8XS9 - chains A and C of the 4 polymer chains in the assembly; structure by X-ray diffraction, 2.80 A resolution.

== Chain A ==
Molecule: Aryl hydrocarbon receptor nuclear translocator
Source organism: Homo sapiens
Reference sequence: P27540 (ARNT_HUMAN); numbering as in UniProt (aligned over 85-465)
Sequence (382 residues; each row starts with the number of its first residue):
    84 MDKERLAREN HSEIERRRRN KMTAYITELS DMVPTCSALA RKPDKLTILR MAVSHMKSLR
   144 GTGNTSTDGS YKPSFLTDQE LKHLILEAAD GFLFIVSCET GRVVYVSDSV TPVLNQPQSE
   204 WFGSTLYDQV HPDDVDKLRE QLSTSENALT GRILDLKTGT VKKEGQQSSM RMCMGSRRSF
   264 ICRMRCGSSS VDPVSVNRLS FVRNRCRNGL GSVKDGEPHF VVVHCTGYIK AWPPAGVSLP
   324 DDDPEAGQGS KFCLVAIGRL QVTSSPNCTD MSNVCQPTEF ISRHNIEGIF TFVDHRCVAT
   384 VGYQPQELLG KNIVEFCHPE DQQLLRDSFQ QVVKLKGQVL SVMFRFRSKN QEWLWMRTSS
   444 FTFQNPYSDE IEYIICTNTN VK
Unresolved in the structure: 122-124, 144-155, 228-258, 270-299, 345-359, 465
Construct notes: initiating methionine (84)
Swiss-Prot annotation at these positions:
  - region: Leu167 to Ala171 (Mediates the transcription activity and dimerization of the AHR:ARNT complex)
  - mutagenesis: Arg91 (R91A: Diminishes DNA interaction), Asn93 (N93A: Diminishes DNA interaction), His94 (H94A: Severely diminishes DNA interaction), Glu98 (E98A: Severely diminishes DNA interaction), Arg99 (R99A: Diminishes DNA interaction), Arg101 (R101A: Severely diminishes DNA interaction), Arg102 (R102A: Severely diminishes DNA interaction)

== Chain C ==
Molecule: DNAF
Sequence (21 nucleotides; numbered 1 to 21; the number before each row is that of its first residue):
     1 CATCGGGCAT CGCGTGACAA G

== Interface between chain A and chain C ==
Residue-residue contacts (15):
  Arg91(A) - DT15(C)  phosphate contact
  His94(A) - DT15(C)  base contact
  His94(A) - DG16(C)  hydrogen bond to the base
  His94(A) - DA17(C)  base contact
  Ser95(A) - DT15(C)  base contact
  Glu98(A) - DT15(C)  base contact
  Arg99(A) - DC13(C)  phosphate contact
  Arg102(A) - DC13(C)  salt bridge to the phosphate
  Arg102(A) - DG14(C)  hydrogen bond to the base
  Thr106(A) - DG12(C)  phosphate contact
  Asp127(A) - DT10(C)  phosphate contact
  Asp127(A) - DC11(C)  phosphate contact
  Lys128(A) - DC11(C)  hydrogen bond to the phosphate
  Lys128(A) - DG12(C)  salt bridge to the phosphate
  Leu129(A) - DT10(C)  phosphate contact
Interface residues without a listed pair, chain A (11 interface residues in all): Asn103

== Overview ==
The interface between chain A and chain C involves 11 residues on one side and 8 on the other; the contacts
include 3 hydrogen bonds and 2 salt bridges. Among the polar pairs are His94(A)-DG16(C), Arg102(A)-DG14(C) and
Lys128(A)-DC11(C).
Chain A is Aryl hydrocarbon receptor nuclear translocator (Homo sapiens) and chain C is DNAF; the structure,
Crystal structure of the DNA-bound AHR-ARNT heterodimer in complex with beta-Naphthoflavone, was determined by
X-ray diffraction together with 8XS6, 8XS7, 8XS8, 8XSA and 8XSB from the same study.
